Entry 7KWY (X-ray diffraction, 1.70 A resolution); this record covers chains A and B.

[Chain A (and B)]
Protein: PlyCB
Source organism: Streptococcus virus C1
Notes: chain B of this document is another copy of the same molecule, construct and numbering; everything in this record applies to it too
Reference sequence: Q7Y3F3 (Q7Y3F3_9CAUD); residues 1-71 here correspond to UniProt positions 2-72 (UniProt number = residue number + 1)
Amino-acid sequence (71 residues; each row starts with the number of its first residue):
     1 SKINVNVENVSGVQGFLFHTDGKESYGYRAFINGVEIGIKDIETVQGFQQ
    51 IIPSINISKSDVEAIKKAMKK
Not modelled in the structure: 1-5, 71 (chain B: 1-7, 71)
Construct notes: engineered mutation K66 (Arg67 in Q7Y3F3)
UniProt features mapped onto this chain:
  - site (Interaction with the host cell wall): Y28, R29, E36, K59

[Chain A / chain B interface]
Pairs across the interface (38):
  N9(A) - Q14(B)  hydrogen bond (backbone-side chain)
  V10(A) - Q14(B)
  V10(A) - G15(B)  hydrogen bond (backbone-backbone)
  V10(A) - I51(B)
  V10(A) - I52(B)  hydrophobic
  V10(A) - P53(B)
  S11(A) - G15(B)  hydrogen bond (backbone-backbone)
  S11(A) - F16(B)
  S11(A) - P53(B)
  G12(A) - Q14(B)
  G12(A) - M69(B)
  V13(A) - F16(B)  hydrophobic
  V13(A) - M69(B)  hydrophobic
  I32(A) - A68(B)
  N33(A) - A68(B)
  N33(A) - M69(B)
  V35(A) - A68(B)  hydrophobic
  I37(A) - I65(B)  hydrophobic
  I37(A) - K67(B)
  I39(A) - D61(B)
  K40(A) - D61(B)  hydrogen bond (backbone-side chain)
  D41(A) - S58(B)  hydrogen bond
  D41(A) - S60(B)
  D41(A) - D61(B)  hydrogen bond (backbone-side chain)
  E43(A) - T20(B)  hydrogen bond
  E43(A) - D21(B)  hydrogen bond (side chain-backbone)
  E43(A) - N56(B)  hydrogen bond
  E43(A) - S58(B)
  T44(A) - N56(B)
  T44(A) - I57(B)
  T44(A) - S58(B)  hydrogen bond (side chain-backbone)
  T44(A) - D61(B)  hydrogen bond
  G47(A) - I55(B)
  G47(A) - N56(B)
  F48(A) - I57(B)  hydrophobic
  F48(A) - I65(B)  hydrophobic
  I51(A) - P53(B)  hydrophobic
  I51(A) - I55(B)  hydrophobic
Other interface residues (no listed pair), chain A (20 interface residues in all): E36, G38, Q50
Other interface residues (no listed pair), chain B (23 interface residues in all): N9, V13, H19, G22, A64

[In short]
20 residues of chain A and 23 residues of chain B are in contact, with 11 hydrogen bonds. Polar pairs include
N9(A)-Q14(B), K40(A)-D61(B) and D41(A)-S58(B).
Chain A and chain B are both PlyCB (Streptococcus virus C1); the structure, X-ray Crystal Structure of PlyCB
Mutant R66K, was determined by X-ray diffraction, deposited together with 7KWT and 7KWW.
